8ON1 - chain X; structure by X-ray diffraction, 1.37 A resolution.

Chain X:
Protein: Carbon monoxide dehydrogenase 2
From: Carboxydothermus hydrogenoformans Z-2901
Notes: EC 1.2.7.4
UniProtKB: Q9F8A8 (COOS2_CARHZ); residue numbers follow UniProt; this construct covers 1-636
Sequence (636 residues; each row starts with the number of its first residue):
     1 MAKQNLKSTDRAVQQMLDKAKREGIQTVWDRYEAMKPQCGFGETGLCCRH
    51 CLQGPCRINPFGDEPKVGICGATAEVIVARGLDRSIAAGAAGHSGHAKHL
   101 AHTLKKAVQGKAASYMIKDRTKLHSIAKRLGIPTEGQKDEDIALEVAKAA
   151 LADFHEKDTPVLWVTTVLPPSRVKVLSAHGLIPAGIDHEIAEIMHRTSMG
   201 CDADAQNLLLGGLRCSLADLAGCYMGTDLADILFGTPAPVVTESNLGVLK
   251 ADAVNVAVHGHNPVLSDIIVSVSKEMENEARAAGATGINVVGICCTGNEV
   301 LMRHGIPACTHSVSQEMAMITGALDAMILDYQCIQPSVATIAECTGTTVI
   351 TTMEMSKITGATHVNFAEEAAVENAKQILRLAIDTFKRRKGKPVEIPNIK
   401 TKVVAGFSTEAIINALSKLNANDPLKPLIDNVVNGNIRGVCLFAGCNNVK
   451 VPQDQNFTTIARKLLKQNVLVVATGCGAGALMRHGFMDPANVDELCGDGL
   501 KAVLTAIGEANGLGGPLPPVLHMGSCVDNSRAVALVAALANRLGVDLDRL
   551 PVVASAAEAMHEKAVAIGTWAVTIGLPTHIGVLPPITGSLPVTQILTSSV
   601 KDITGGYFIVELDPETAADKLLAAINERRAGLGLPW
Unresolved in the structure: 1-3
Modified / non-standard residues: C294 (S-hydroxycysteine; CSO)
Metal / ion sites: 2Fe-2S cluster Fe: C39, C47; 4Fe-4S cluster Fe: C48, C51, C56, C70; Fe2+: H261, C295; Fe ion site 1: C294, C476; Fe ion site 2 near C333 (its only coordinating residue here); Fe ion site 3 near C446 (its only coordinating residue here); Fe ion site 4 near C476 (its only coordinating residue here); Fe ion site 5 near C526 (its only coordinating residue here)
Ligand contacts:
  - 2Fe-2S cluster (FES): C39, F41, G42, C47, R49, P55
  - 4Fe-4S cluster (SF4): C48, R49, H50, C51, Q53, G54, C56, G68, I69, C70, A72, I77, R80, M199
UniProt features mapped onto this chain:
  - binding site ([4Fe-4S] cluster): C39, C47, C48, C51, C56, C70
  - binding site ([Ni-4Fe-5S] cluster): H261, C295, C333, C446, C476, C526

Summary:
Ligands of chain X: 4Fe-4S cluster and 2Fe-2S cluster. The 2Fe-2S cluster Fe site is built by C39 and C47.
C48, C51, C56 and C70 coordinate a 4Fe-4S cluster Fe ion. UniProt lists 6 [4Fe-4S] cluster-binding residues
and 6 [Ni-4Fe-5S] cluster-binding residues.
Chain X is Carbon monoxide dehydrogenase 2 (Carboxydothermus hydrogenoformans Z-2901); the structure,
NI,FE-CODH -600mV state : 4 h Dioxygen Exposure, was determined by X-ray diffraction, deposited together with
8OMX, 8OMY, 8ON0, 8ON2 and 8ON3.
